9B7T - chains C and F of the 8 polymer chains in the assembly; structure by electron microscopy, 3.56 A resolution.

# Chain C (and F)
Protein: Capsid protein VP1
Organism: Adeno-associated virus
Notes: chain F of this document is another copy of the same molecule, construct and numbering; everything in this record applies to it too
Reference sequence: Q6JC40 (Q6JC40_9VIRU); numbering as in UniProt (aligned over 1-736)
Chain sequence (736 residues; row label = number of the first residue in the row):
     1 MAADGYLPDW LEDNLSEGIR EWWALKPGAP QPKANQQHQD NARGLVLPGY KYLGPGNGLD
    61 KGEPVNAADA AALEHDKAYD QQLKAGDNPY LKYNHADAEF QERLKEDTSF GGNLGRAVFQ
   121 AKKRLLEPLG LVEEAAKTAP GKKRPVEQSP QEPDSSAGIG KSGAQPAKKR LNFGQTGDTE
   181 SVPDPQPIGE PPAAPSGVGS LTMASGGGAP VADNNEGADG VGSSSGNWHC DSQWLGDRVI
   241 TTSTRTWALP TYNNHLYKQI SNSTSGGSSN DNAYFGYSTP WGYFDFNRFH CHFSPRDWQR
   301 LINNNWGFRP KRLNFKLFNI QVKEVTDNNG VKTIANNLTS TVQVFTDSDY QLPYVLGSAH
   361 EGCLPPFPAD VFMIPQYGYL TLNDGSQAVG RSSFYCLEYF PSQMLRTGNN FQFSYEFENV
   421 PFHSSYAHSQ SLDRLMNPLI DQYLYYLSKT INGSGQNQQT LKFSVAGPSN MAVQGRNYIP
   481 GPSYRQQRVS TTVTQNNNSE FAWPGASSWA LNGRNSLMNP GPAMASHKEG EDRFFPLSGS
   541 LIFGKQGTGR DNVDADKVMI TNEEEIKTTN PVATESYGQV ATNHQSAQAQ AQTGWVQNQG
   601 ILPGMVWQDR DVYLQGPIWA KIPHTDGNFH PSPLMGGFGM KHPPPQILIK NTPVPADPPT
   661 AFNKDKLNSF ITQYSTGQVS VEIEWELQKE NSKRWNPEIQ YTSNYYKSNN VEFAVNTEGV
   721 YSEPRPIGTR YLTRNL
Unresolved in the structure: 1-220, 655-671

# Chain C / chain F interface
Pairs across the interface (65):
  D231(C) - K693(F)
  S294(C) - W695(F)
  P295(C) - W695(F)
  P295(C) - P697(F)
  R296(C) - E690(F)  salt bridge
  R296(C) - R694(F)
  R296(C) - W695(F)  hydrogen bond (backbone-backbone)
  R296(C) - N696(F)
  R296(C) - E698(F)  salt bridge
  R296(C) - L732(F)
  Q299(C) - P697(F)
  Q299(C) - E698(F)  hydrogen bond (side chain-backbone)
  Q299(C) - Q700(F)
  R300(C) - E690(F)  salt bridge
  R300(C) - S692(F)
  N303(C) - Q700(F)
  N304(C) - N304(F)  hydrogen bond
  P366(C) - W695(F)
  P368(C) - W695(F)
  E529(C) - Y705(F)  hydrogen bond
  E564(C) - Y705(F)  hydrogen bond
  K567(C) - Y705(F)
  E690(C) - R296(F)  salt bridge
  E690(C) - R300(F)  salt bridge
  K693(C) - D231(F)
  R694(C) - R296(F)
  W695(C) - S294(F)
  W695(C) - P295(F)
  W695(C) - R296(F)  hydrogen bond (backbone-backbone)
  W695(C) - P366(F)
  W695(C) - P368(F)
  W695(C) - F713(F)
  W695(C) - Y721(F)  hydrogen bond
  N696(C) - R296(F)
  N696(C) - V711(F)
  N696(C) - E712(F)
  P697(C) - Q299(F)
  P697(C) - S703(F)
  P697(C) - F713(F)
  E698(C) - R296(F)  salt bridge
  E698(C) - Q299(F)  hydrogen bond (backbone-side chain)
  E698(C) - S703(F)  hydrogen bond (backbone-backbone)
  I699(C) - T702(F)
  I699(C) - S703(F)
  I699(C) - Y705(F)  hydrophobic
  Q700(C) - Q299(F)
  Q700(C) - N303(F)
  Q700(C) - T702(F)  hydrogen bond (backbone-side chain)
  Y701(C) - Q700(F)
  T702(C) - E698(F)
  T702(C) - I699(F)
  T702(C) - Q700(F)  hydrogen bond (side chain-backbone)
  S703(C) - P697(F)
  S703(C) - E698(F)  hydrogen bond (backbone-backbone)
  S703(C) - I699(F)
  Y705(C) - E529(F)  hydrogen bond
  Y705(C) - E564(F)
  Y705(C) - K567(F)  hydrogen bond
  V711(C) - N696(F)
  E712(C) - N696(F)
  F713(C) - W695(F)
  F713(C) - N696(F)
  F713(C) - P697(F)
  Y721(C) - W695(F)  hydrogen bond
  L732(C) - R296(F)
Also at the interface, not in a pair above, chain C (35 interface residues in all): C230, S232, F367, S692
Also at the interface, not in a pair above, chain F (35 interface residues in all): C230, S232, F367, Y701

# In short
The chain C/chain F interface involves 35 residues from each chain, with 15 hydrogen bonds and 6 salt bridges.
Polar pairs include R296(C)-E690(F), R296(C)-E698(F) and R300(C)-E690(F).
Both chains are Capsid protein VP1 (Adeno-associated virus). Entry 9B7T (Fab3-3 in complex with the capsid of
Adeno-associated virus type 9) was determined by electron microscopy, deposited together with 9B6N, 9B6O,
9B6Q, 9B6R, 9B6S, 9B6T and 9 further entries.
